Entry 8KBW (X-ray diffraction, 3.49 A resolution); this record covers chains B and E of the 6 polymer chains in the assembly.

# Chain B (and E)
Protein: Syn-copalyl diphosphate synthase, chloroplastic
Source organism: Oryza sativa Japonica Group
Notes: EC 5.5.1.14; chain E of this document is another copy of the same molecule, construct and numbering; everything in this record applies to it too
UniProt: Q0JF02 (CPS4_ORYSJ); residues 1-767 here = UniProt positions 1-767
Chain sequence (775 residues; each row starts with the number of its first residue):
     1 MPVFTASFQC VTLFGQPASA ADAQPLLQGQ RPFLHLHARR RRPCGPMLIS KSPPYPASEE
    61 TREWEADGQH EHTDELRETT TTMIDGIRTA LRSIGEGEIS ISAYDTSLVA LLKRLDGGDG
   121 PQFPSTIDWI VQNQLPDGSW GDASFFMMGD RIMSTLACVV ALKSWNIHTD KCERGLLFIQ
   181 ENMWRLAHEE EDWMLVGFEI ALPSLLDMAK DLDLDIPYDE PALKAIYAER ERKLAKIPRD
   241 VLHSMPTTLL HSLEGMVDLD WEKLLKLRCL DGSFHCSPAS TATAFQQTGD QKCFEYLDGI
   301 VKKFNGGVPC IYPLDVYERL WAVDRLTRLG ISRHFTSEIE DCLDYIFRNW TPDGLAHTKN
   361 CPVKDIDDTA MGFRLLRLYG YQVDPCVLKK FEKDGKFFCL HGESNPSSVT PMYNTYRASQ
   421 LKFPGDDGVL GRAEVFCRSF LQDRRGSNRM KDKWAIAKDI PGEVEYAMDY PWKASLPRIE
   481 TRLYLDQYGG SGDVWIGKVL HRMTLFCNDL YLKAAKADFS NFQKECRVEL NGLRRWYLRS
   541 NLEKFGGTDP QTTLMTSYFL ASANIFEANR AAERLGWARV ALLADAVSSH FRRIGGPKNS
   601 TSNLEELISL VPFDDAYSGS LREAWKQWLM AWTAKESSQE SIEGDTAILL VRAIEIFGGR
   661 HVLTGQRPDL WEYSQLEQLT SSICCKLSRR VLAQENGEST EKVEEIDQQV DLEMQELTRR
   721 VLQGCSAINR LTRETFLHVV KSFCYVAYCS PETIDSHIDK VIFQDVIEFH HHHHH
Unresolved in the structure: 1-80, 117-120, 185-194, 453-456, 695, 768-775 (chain E: 1-79, 768-775)
Differences from the reference sequence: expression tag (768-775)
What the authors report for this chain:
  - self-association interface (contacts with another copy of this molecule): Q291, D298, K302, D615, S620
  - mutagenesis - V196I, H275L, H275L/Y317F/H357W, Q291A, I311V, L314A, L314F, Y317F, H334A, H357A, H357W, L400F, R535A, R733A: decreased catalytic activity
  - mutagenesis - S674A/E677A: unchanged catalytic activity
  - catalytic residues: D367, H501 (proposed by the authors, not directly observed)
  - mutagenesis - V196A, H275L/H357W, H275L/Y317F, H275L/I311V/Y317F, H275L/C310D/I311V/Y317F, I311A, Y317A, Y317F/H357W, L400A: abolished catalytic activity
  - specificity-determining residues: H275, I311 (from molecular simulation)
  - specificity-determining residues: L314, Y317, H357 (proposed by the authors, not directly observed)

# How chain B and chain E interact
Contacting residue pairs - 8 pairs, chain B then chain E:
  R92(B) - R92(E)
  L115(B) - D116(E)
  Q291(B) - R114(E)
  Q291(B) - P124(E)
  E295(B) - K302(E)
  D298(B) - K302(E)  salt bridge
  K302(B) - D298(E)  salt bridge
  K302(B) - K302(E)

# Summary
Chain B and chain E each contribute 6 residues to their interface, with 2 salt bridges. Its one salt-bridged
contact is D298(B)-K302(E). The paper reports catalytic residues D367(B) and H501(B); V196I, H275L and
H275L/Y317F/H357W of chain B, among others, reduce catalytic activity; 24 substitutions were tested in all.
Both chains are Syn-copalyl diphosphate synthase, chloroplastic (Oryza sativa Japonica Group). Entry 8KBW (The
crystal structure of syn-copalyl diphosphate synthase from Oryza sativa) was determined by X-ray diffraction
(same publication as 8I6P, 8I6T, 8I6U and 8IH5).
